2IXP - chains A and C of the 4 polymer chains in the assembly; structure by X-ray diffraction, 2.80 A resolution.

== Chain A (and C) ==
Name: Serine/threonine-protein phosphatase 2A activator 1
Organism: Saccharomyces cerevisiae
Notes: fragment: 1-317; chain C of this document is another copy of the same molecule, construct and numbering; everything in this record applies to it too
Chain sequence (323 residues; row label = number of the first residue in the row):
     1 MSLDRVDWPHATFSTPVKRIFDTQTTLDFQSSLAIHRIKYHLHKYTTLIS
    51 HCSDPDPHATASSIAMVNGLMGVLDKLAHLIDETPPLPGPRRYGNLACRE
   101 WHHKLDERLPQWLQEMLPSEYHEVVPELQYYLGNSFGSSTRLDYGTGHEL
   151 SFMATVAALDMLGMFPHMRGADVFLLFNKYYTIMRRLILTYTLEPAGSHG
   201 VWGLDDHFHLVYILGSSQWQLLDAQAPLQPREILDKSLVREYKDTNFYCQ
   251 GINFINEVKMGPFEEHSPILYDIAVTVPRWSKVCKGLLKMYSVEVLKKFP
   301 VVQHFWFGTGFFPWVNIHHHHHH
Not modelled in the structure: 1, 88-93, 318-323 (chain C: 1, 318-323)
Sequence notes: expression tag (318-323)
From the paper describing this entry:
  - self-association interface (contacts with another copy of this molecule); pairs are residue here / residue on that copy: Arg141-Glu265 (salt bridge), Glu194-Arg92 (salt bridge)
  - binding site for Sin-ala-ala-pro-lys-nit: Lys298, Phe299
  - contacts within the chain: Glu294-Lys298
  - binding site for Sin-ala-ala-pro-lys-nit: Trp202, Pro268, Asp272
  - mutagenesis - W202G, D205G: abolished catalytic activity
  - mutagenesis - W202G, G203F, D205G, D206G, L270A, V277A: increased growth
  - mutagenesis - R185G, G203F, F254G, P268A: unchanged catalytic activity
  - mutagenesis - D206G, V277A: decreased catalytic activity
  - mutagenesis - K259G: unchanged growth
  - mutagenesis - L270A: decreased expression

== Interface between chain A and chain C ==
Contacting residue pairs (47):
  Leu87(A) with Arg91(C)
  Asn95(A) with Arg91(C)
  Arg99(A) with Met260(C)
  Thr140(A) with Met260(C)
  Arg141(A) with Met260(C); Gly261(C)
  Leu142(A) with Met260(C), hydrophobic
  Leu189(A) with Pro90(C); Tyr93(C), hydrophobic
  Thr192(A) with Arg91(C); Arg92(C)
  Leu193(A) with Arg92(C), hydrogen bond (backbone-side chain)
  Glu194(A) with Arg92(C), salt bridge
  Pro195(A) with Arg92(C)
  Ser198(A) with Gly200(C); Val201(C), hydrogen bond (backbone-backbone); Trp202(C)
  His199(A) with Ser198(C); His199(C); Gly200(C), hydrogen bond (backbone-backbone); Trp202(C)
  Gly200(A) with Ser198(C); Gly200(C)
  Val201(A) with Ser198(C), hydrogen bond (backbone-backbone); Pro300(C), hydrophobic
  Trp202(A) with Ser198(C); His199(C); Lys298(C); Pro300(C), hydrophobic
  His207(A) with Arg92(C), hydrogen bond
  Val258(A) with Tyr93(C); Glu194(C)
  Lys259(A) with Glu194(C)
  Met260(A) with Gly94(C); Leu96(C), hydrophobic; Arg99(C); Thr140(C); Arg141(C); Leu142(C), hydrophobic
  Gly261(A) with Thr140(C); Arg141(C)
  Glu265(A) with Arg141(C), salt bridge
  Lys298(A) with Trp202(C)
  Pro300(A) with Val201(C), hydrophobic; Trp202(C), hydrophobic
  Gln303(A) with Glu265(C), hydrogen bond
  His304(A) with Glu265(C)
Interface residues without a listed pair, chain A (33 interface residues in all): Gly94, Leu96, Ile188, Gly197, Asp206, Phe254, Pro262
Interface residues without a listed pair, chain C (24 interface residues in all): Gly197, Gln303, His304

== Overview ==
Chain A and chain C form an interface of 33 and 24 residues respectively, with 6 hydrogen bonds and 2 salt
bridges. Polar contacts include Glu194(A)-Arg92(C), Glu265(A)-Arg141(C) and Leu193(A)-Arg92(C). The paper
reports a binding site for Sin-ala-ala-pro-lys-nit at Lys298(A), Phe299(A) and Trp202(A) among others; W202G,
G203F and D205G of chain A, among others, increase growth; 10 substitutions were tested in all.
Chain A and chain C are both Serine/threonine-protein phosphatase 2A activator 1 (Saccharomyces cerevisiae);
the structure, Crystal structure of the Pp2A phosphatase activator Ypa1 PTPA1 in complex with model substrate,
was determined by X-ray diffraction, deposited together with 2IXN, 2IXO and 2IXM.
